PDB entry 8SJ1 | X-ray diffraction, 2.81 A resolution | chains A and C of the 6 polymer chains in the assembly

Chain A (and C):
Name: Cyclic GMP-AMP synthase
Organism: Mus musculus
Notes: EC 2.7.7.86; fragment: catalytic domain; chain C of this document is another copy of the same molecule, construct and numbering; everything in this record applies to it too
Reference sequence: Q8C6L5 (CGAS_MOUSE); residues 147-507 here = UniProt positions 147-507
Sequence (364 residues; each row starts with the number of its first residue):
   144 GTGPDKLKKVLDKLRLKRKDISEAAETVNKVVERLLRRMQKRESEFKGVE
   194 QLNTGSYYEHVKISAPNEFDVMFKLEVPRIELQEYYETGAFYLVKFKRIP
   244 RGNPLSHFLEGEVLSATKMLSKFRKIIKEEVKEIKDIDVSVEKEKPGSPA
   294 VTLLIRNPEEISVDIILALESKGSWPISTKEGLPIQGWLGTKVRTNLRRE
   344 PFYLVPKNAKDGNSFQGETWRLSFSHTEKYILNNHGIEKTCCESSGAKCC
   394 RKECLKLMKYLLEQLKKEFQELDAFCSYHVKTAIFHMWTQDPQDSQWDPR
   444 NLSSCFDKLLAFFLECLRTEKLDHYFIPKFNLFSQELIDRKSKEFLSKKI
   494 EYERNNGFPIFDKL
Unresolved in the structure: 144-147, 243-245, 507 (chain C: 144-147, 240-246, 252-255, 507)
Sequence notes: expression tag (144-146)
UniProt features mapped onto this chain:
  - region: K372 to K395 (DNA-binding)
  - motif: L154 to L159 (Nuclear export signal), D281 to S291 (Nuclear localization signal)
  - binding site (GTP): T197, D307, R364 to E371
  - binding site (ATP): S199, E371, K402, S420 to K424
  - binding site (Mg(2+)): E211, D213, D307
  - binding site (2',3'-cGAMP): D213, G290, D307, K350, R364 to S366
  - binding site (Zn(2+)): H378, C384, C385, C392
  - site: R241 (Arginine-anchor), D307, I308 (Cleavage)
  - modified residue: K156 (N6-lactoyllysine), E176 (PolyADP-ribosyl glutamic acid), S199 (Phosphoserine), Y201 (Phosphotyrosine), E272 (5-glutamyl polyglutamate), S291 (Phosphoserine), E302 (5-glutamyl glutamate), K372 (N6-acetyllysine), K382 (N6-acetyllysine), K402 (N6-acetyllysine), S420 (Phosphoserine), K491 (N6-methyllysine)
  - lipidation (S-palmitoyl cysteine): C392, C393, C459
  - cross-link (Glycyl lysine isopeptide (Lys-Gly)): K217 (interchain with G-Cter in SUMO), K271 (interchain with G-Cter in ubiquitin), K335 (interchain with G-Cter in SUMO), K372 (interchain with G-Cter in SUMO), K382 (interchain with G-Cter in SUMO), K399 (interchain with G-Cter in ubiquitin), K402 (interchain with G-Cter in ubiquitin), K409 (interchain with G-Cter in ubiquitin), K410 (interchain with G-Cter in ubiquitin), K464 (interchain with G-Cter in SUMO)
  - mutagenesis: K156 (K156Q: Mimics lactylation; knockin mice show higher mortality following HSV-1 infection), N172 (N172K: Induces alteration of the DNA-binding surface and leads to decreased synthesis of cyclic GMP-AMP (cGAMP); when associated with L-180), E176 (E176A: Abolished poly-ADP-ribosylation by PARP1, stimulating interferon production in knockin mice), R180 (R180L: Induces alteration of the DNA-binding surface and leads to decreased synthesis of cyclic GMP-AMP (cGAMP); when associated with K-182), G198 (G198A: Abolishes stimulation of interferon production; when associated with A-199), S199 (S199A: Abolishes stimulation of interferon production; when associated with A-199), Y201 (Y201E: Phosphomimetic mutant; reduced translocation to the nucleus following treatment with etoposide), E211 to D213 (Abolished nucleotidyltransferase activity. Does not affect nuclear localization and tethering to chromatin), E211 (E211A: Abolishes ability to promote type-I interferon production), D213 (D213A: Abolishes ability to promote type-I interferon production), K217 (K217R: Reduced sumoylation), R222 (R222E: Impaired tethering to chromatin, leading to constitutive activation in the absence of DNA), 31 further mutagenesis entries in UniProt
Metal / ion sites: Mg2+: E211, D213 (together with 3'-deoxyadenosine-5'-triphosphate); Zn2+: H378, C384, C385, C392
Ligand contacts: 3'-deoxyadenosine-5'-triphosphate (3AT): G198, S199, E202, K205, E211, D213, D307, R364, S368, E371, K402, E406, S420, Y421, K424, H467
Reported in the primary citation:
  - mutagenesis - E211Q/D213N: abolished catalytic activity
  - specificity-determining residues: H467 (proposed by the authors, not directly observed)
  - mutagenesis - R364A (33-fold), H467A: decreased catalytic activity on ATP/GTP
  - mutagenesis - H467A (2-fold): increased catalytic activity on GTP/GTP
  - specificity-determining residues: I309, R364
  - mutagenesis - R364A (10-fold): decreased catalytic activity on GTP/GTP
  - mutagenesis - R364A (4-fold): increased catalytic activity on ATP/ATP

Chain A / chain C interface:
Residue-residue contacts - 32 pairs, chain A then chain C:
  Q329(A) with T383(C); S388(C)
  L332(A) with K382(C)
  G333(A) with T383(C); E386(C)
  T334(A) with E386(C), hydrogen bond (backbone-side chain); S387(C)
  K335(A) with N376(C); N377(C); E386(C), salt bridge
  N376(A) with K335(C)
  N377(A) with K335(C); K382(C), hydrogen bond (backbone-side chain)
  G379(A) with K382(C), hydrogen bond (backbone-side chain)
  I380(A) with I380(C); E381(C); K382(C), hydrogen bond (backbone-backbone)
  E381(A) with I380(C); Q436(C)
  K382(A) with L332(C); N377(C), hydrogen bond (side chain-backbone); G379(C), hydrogen bond (side chain-backbone); I380(C), hydrogen bond (backbone-backbone); K382(C)
  T383(A) with Q329(C); G333(C)
  E386(A) with G333(C); T334(C), hydrogen bond (side chain-backbone); K335(C), salt bridge
  S388(A) with Q329(C); G330(C)
  Q436(A) with E381(C), hydrogen bond
Interface residues without a listed pair, chain A (19 interface residues in all): G330, W331, H378, S387
Interface residues without a listed pair, chain C (19 interface residues in all): W331, V336

Summary:
Chain A and chain C each contribute 19 residues to their interface; the contacts include 9 hydrogen bonds and
2 salt bridges. Polar pairs include K335(A)-E386(C), T334(A)-E386(C) and N377(A)-K382(C). Chain A binds
3'-deoxyadenosine-5'-triphosphate. From the paper: R364A and H467A of chain A reduce catalytic activity on
ATP/GTP; specificity determinants H467(A), I309(A) and R364(A).
Both chains are Cyclic GMP-AMP synthase (Mus musculus). Entry 8SJ1 (Structure of ternary complex of cGAS with
dsDNA and bound 3'-dATP) was determined by X-ray diffraction (same publication as 7UUX, 7UXW, 7UYQ, 7UYZ,
7UZR, 7V0W and 14 further entries).
